2R3V - chain A; structure by X-ray diffraction, 2.50 A resolution.

== Chain A ==
Name: Mevalonate kinase
From: Homo sapiens
Notes: EC 2.7.1.36
UniProt: Q03426 (KIME_HUMAN); residues 1-396 here = UniProt positions 1-396
Amino-acid sequence (396 residues; each row starts with the number of its first residue):
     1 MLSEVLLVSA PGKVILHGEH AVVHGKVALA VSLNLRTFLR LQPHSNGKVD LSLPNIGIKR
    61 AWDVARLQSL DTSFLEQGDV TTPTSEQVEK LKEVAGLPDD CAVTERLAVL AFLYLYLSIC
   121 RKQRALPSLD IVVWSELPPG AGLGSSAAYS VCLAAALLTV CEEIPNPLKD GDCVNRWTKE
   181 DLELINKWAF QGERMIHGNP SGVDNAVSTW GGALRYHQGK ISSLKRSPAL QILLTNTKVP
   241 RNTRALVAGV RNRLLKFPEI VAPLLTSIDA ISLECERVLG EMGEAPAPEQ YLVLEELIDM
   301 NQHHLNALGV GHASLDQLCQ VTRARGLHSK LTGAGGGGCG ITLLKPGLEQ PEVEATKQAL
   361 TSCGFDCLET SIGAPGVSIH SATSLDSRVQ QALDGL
Disordered / not traced: 1, 76-79, 396
Curated features (UniProtKB/Swiss-Prot):
  - active site: Ser146 (Proton donor), Asp204 (Proton acceptor)
  - binding site (ATP): Lys13, Asn55, Ser135, Gly140 to Ser146
  - binding site (Mg(2+)): Ser146, Glu193

== Summary ==
From UniProt: active-site residues Ser146 and Asp204, 10 ATP-binding residues and Mg2+-binding residues Ser146
and Glu193.
Chain A is Mevalonate kinase (Homo sapiens); the structure, The Biochemical and Structural Basis for Feedback
Inhibition of Mevalonate Kinase and Isoprenoid Metabolism, was determined by X-ray diffraction (same
publication as 2R42).
